PDB entry 8TQ6 | X-ray diffraction, 3.20 A resolution | chains A and L of the 5 polymer chains in the assembly

# Chain A
Name: HLA class I histocompatibility antigen B alpha chain (HLA-B*44:05)
Organism: Homo sapiens
Reference sequence: Q860B7 (Q860B7_HUMAN); residues 2-274 here correspond to UniProt positions 1-273 (UniProt number = residue number - 1)
Chain sequence (274 residues; row label = number of the first residue in the row):
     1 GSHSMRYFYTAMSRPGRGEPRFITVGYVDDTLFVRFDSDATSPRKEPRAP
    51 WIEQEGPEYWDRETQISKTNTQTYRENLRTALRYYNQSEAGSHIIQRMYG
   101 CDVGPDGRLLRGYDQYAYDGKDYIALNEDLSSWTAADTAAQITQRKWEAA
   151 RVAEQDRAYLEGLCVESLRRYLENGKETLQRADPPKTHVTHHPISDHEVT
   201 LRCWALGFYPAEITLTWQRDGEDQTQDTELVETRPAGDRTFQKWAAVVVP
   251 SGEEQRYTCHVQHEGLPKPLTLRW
Sequence notes: expression tag (1)
Disulfide bonds: Cys-101/Cys-164, Cys-203/Cys-259
Reported in the primary citation:
  - mutagenesis - Q144K: decreased stability (from molecular simulation)

# Chain L
Name: Fab B1.23.2 Light Chain
Organism: Mus musculus
Notes: antibody fragment or engineered binder
Chain sequence (212 residues; numbered 2 to 213; the number before each row is that of its first residue):
     2 TTVTQTPSSMYASLGERVTITCKASQDINSYLNWFQLKPGKSPKTLIYRA
    52 NRLVDGVPSRFSGSGSGQDYSLTISSLEYEDMGIYYCLQYDELYTFGGGT
   102 KLEMKRADAAPTVSIFPPSSEQLTSGGASVVCFLNNFYPKDINVKWKIDG
   152 SERQNGVLNSWTDQDSKDSTYSMSSTLTLTKDEYERHNSYTCEATHKTST
   202 SPIVKSFNRNEC
Unresolved in the structure: 212-213
Disulfide bonds: Cys-23/Cys-88, Cys-133/Cys-193

# Interface between chain A and chain L
Pairs across the interface - 17 pairs, chain A then chain L:
  Arg-145(A) / Tyr-95(L)  hydrogen bond
  Lys-146(A) / Tyr-32(L)
  Lys-146(A) / Tyr-91(L)
  Lys-146(A) / Asp-92(L)  salt bridge
  Trp-147(A) / Tyr-32(L)
  Ala-149(A) / Asn-34(L)
  Ala-149(A) / Tyr-91(L)  hydrogen bond (backbone-side chain)
  Ala-150(A) / Tyr-49(L)
  Ala-150(A) / Arg-50(L)  hydrogen bond (backbone-side chain)
  Ala-150(A) / Tyr-91(L)
  Arg-151(A) / Thr-46(L)
  Arg-151(A) / Tyr-49(L)
  Arg-151(A) / Arg-50(L)  hydrogen bond (backbone-side chain)
  Glu-154(A) / Tyr-49(L)  hydrogen bond
  Glu-154(A) / Arg-50(L)  salt bridge
  Glu-154(A) / Arg-53(L)  salt bridge
  Gln-155(A) / Arg-50(L)  hydrogen bond
From the paper, about this interface:
  - specific contacts: Trp-147(A)/Tyr-32(L) (hydrogen bond)
  - epitope / paratope residues, chain A: Trp-147(A)
  - epitope / paratope residues, chain L: Tyr-32(L)

# Summary
8 residues of chain A and 9 residues of chain L are in contact, with 6 hydrogen bonds and 3 salt bridges.
Polar contacts include Lys-146(A)/Asp-92(L), Glu-154(A)/Arg-50(L) and Glu-154(A)/Arg-53(L). The paper
describes a hydrogen bond between Trp-147(A) and Tyr-32(L). From the paper: Q144K of chain A reduces
stability; epitope/paratope residues Trp-147(A) and Tyr-32(L).
Chain A is HLA class I histocompatibility antigen B alpha chain (HLA-B*44:05) (Homo sapiens) and chain L is
Fab B1.23.2 Light Chain (Mus musculus); the structure, Crystal structure of Fab.B1.23.2 in complex with MHC-I
(HLA-B*44:05), was determined by X-ray diffraction.
